5W6X - chains A and B; structure by X-ray diffraction, 2.10 A resolution.

== Chain A (and B) ==
Name: U8 snoRNA-decapping enzyme
Source organism: Homo sapiens
Notes: EC 3.6.1.62, 3.6.1.64; chain B of this document is another copy of the same molecule, construct and numbering; everything in this record applies to it too
UniProtKB: Q96DE0 (NUD16_HUMAN); residues 1-195 here = UniProt positions 1-195
Chain sequence (195 residues; each row starts with the number of its first residue):
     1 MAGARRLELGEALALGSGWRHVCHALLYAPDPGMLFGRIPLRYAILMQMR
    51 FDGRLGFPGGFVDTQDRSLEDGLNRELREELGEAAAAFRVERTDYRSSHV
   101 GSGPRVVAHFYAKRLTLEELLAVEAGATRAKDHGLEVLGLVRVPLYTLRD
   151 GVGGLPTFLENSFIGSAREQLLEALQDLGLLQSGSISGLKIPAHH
Unresolved in the structure: 1-2, 182-195 (chain B: 1-3, 64, 101-103, 182-195)
Differences from the reference sequence: engineered mutation Val22 (Ala in Q96DE0)
Ion coordination: Mg2+ site 1: Gly59, Glu80 (together with adenosine-5-diphosphoribose); Mg2+ site 2: Glu76, Glu80, Glu136 (together with adenosine-5-diphosphoribose)
Residues lining bound ligands: adenosine-5-diphosphoribose (APR): Val22, His24, Arg50, Phe51, Gly59, Gly60, Phe61, Glu76, Glu80, Ala108, Glu136, Ile164, Gly165, Ser166, Ala167, Gln170
What the authors report for this chain:
  - binding site for adenosine-5-diphosphoribose: His24, Phe36, Arg50, Phe61, Ile164, Ser166, Gln170
  - Mg2+ coordination: Glu76, Glu80, Glu136
  - catalytic residues: Glu76 (proposed by the authors, not directly observed)
  - self-association interface (contacts with another copy of this molecule): Pro30 to Tyr43, Val143 to Gly153
  - conformationally variable residues (loop rearrangement, side-chain flip): Gly60 to Leu69, Val100 to Phe110
  - mutagenesis - H24W: abolished catalytic activity on adenosine-5-diphosphoribose
  - mutagenesis - F36A, F36A/F61S, F61S: decreased catalytic activity on adenosine-5-diphosphoribose
  - mutagenesis - H24W: abolished catalytic activity on MARylated PARP10
  - mutagenesis - H24W: abolished catalytic activity on PARylated PARP1
  - mutagenesis - F36A, F36A/F61S, F61S: unchanged catalytic activity on MARylated PARP10CD
  - mutagenesis - F36A, F61S: increased catalytic activity on PARylated PARP1
  - mutagenesis - F36A/F61S: unchanged catalytic activity on PARylated PARP1

== Interface between chain A and chain B ==
Contacting residue pairs (70):
  Met34(A) - Leu135(B)
  Leu35(A) - Phe51(B)  hydrophobic
  Leu35(A) - Leu135(B)
  Leu35(A) - Glu136(B)
  Phe36(A) - Phe51(B)  hydrophobic
  Leu41(A) - Gly134(B)
  Met49(A) - Val141(B)  hydrophobic
  Met49(A) - Phe158(B)  hydrophobic
  Met49(A) - Asn161(B)
  Phe51(A) - Leu35(B)  hydrophobic
  Phe51(A) - Phe36(B)  hydrophobic
  Phe51(A) - Pro144(B)
  Phe51(A) - Tyr146(B)  hydrogen bond (backbone-side chain)
  Phe51(A) - Leu148(B)  hydrophobic
  Phe51(A) - Gly154(B)
  Asp52(A) - Leu148(B)
  Asp52(A) - Gly153(B)
  Asp52(A) - Gly154(B)  hydrogen bond (backbone-backbone)
  Asp52(A) - Thr157(B)
  Gly53(A) - Gly154(B)
  Gly53(A) - Thr157(B)
  Gly53(A) - Phe158(B)
  Gly53(A) - Asn161(B)  hydrogen bond (backbone-side chain)
  Arg54(A) - Thr157(B)
  Glu124(A) - Thr128(B)
  Glu124(A) - His133(B)  salt bridge
  Ala125(A) - Thr128(B)
  Thr128(A) - Glu124(B)
  Thr128(A) - Ala125(B)
  His133(A) - Glu124(B)  salt bridge
  His133(A) - Arg142(B)
  Gly134(A) - Leu41(B)
  Gly134(A) - Arg142(B)
  Leu135(A) - Met34(B)
  Leu135(A) - Leu35(B)
  Glu136(A) - Leu35(B)
  Leu138(A) - Val141(B)
  Leu138(A) - Arg142(B)  hydrogen bond (backbone-backbone)
  Leu138(A) - Pro144(B)
  Gly139(A) - Leu140(B)
  Leu140(A) - Leu138(B)
  Leu140(A) - Gly139(B)
  Leu140(A) - Leu140(B)
  Val141(A) - Met49(B)  hydrophobic
  Val141(A) - Leu138(B)
  Val141(A) - Val141(B)  hydrophobic
  Arg142(A) - His133(B)
  Arg142(A) - Gly134(B)
  Arg142(A) - Leu138(B)  hydrogen bond (backbone-backbone)
  Pro144(A) - Phe51(B)
  Pro144(A) - Leu138(B)
  Tyr146(A) - Phe51(B)  hydrogen bond (side chain-backbone)
  Leu148(A) - Phe51(B)  hydrophobic
  Leu148(A) - Asp52(B)
  Gly153(A) - Asp52(B)
  Gly154(A) - Phe51(B)
  Gly154(A) - Asp52(B)  hydrogen bond (backbone-backbone)
  Thr157(A) - Asp52(B)
  Thr157(A) - Gly53(B)
  Thr157(A) - Arg54(B)
  Thr157(A) - Ser162(B)
  Phe158(A) - Gly53(B)
  Glu160(A) - Ser162(B)
  Asn161(A) - Met49(B)
  Asn161(A) - Gly53(B)  hydrogen bond (side chain-backbone)
  Asn161(A) - Asn161(B)
  Asn161(A) - Ser162(B)  hydrogen bond (side chain-backbone)
  Ser162(A) - Thr157(B)
  Ser162(A) - Glu160(B)
  Ser162(A) - Asn161(B)  hydrogen bond (backbone-side chain)
Interface residues without a listed pair, chain A (32 interface residues in all): Leu55
Interface residues without a listed pair, chain B (33 interface residues in all): Leu55, Leu121

== Summary ==
32 residues of chain A face 33 of chain B across their interface, with 10 hydrogen bonds and 2 salt bridges.
Polar contacts include Glu124(A)-His133(B), Phe51(A)-Tyr146(B) and Gly53(A)-Asn161(B). Bound to chain A:
adenosine-5-diphosphoribose. The paper reports the catalytic residue Glu76(A); F36A, F36A/F61S and F61S of
chain A reduce catalytic activity on adenosine-5-diphosphoribose.
Chain A and chain B are both U8 snoRNA-decapping enzyme (Homo sapiens); the structure, Crystal structure of
the HsNUDT16 in complex with Mg+2 and ADP-ribose, was determined by X-ray diffraction together with 6B09, 5W6Z
and 5VY2 from the same study.
